8ZB8 - chains C and E of the 6 polymer chains in the assembly; structure by X-ray diffraction, 2.94 A resolution.

[Chain C]
Protein: Detyrosinated tubulin alpha-1B chain
Organism: Sus scrofa
Reference sequence: Q2XVP4 (TBA1B_PIG); residue numbers follow UniProt; this construct covers 1-450
Amino-acid sequence (450 residues; row label = number of the first residue in the row):
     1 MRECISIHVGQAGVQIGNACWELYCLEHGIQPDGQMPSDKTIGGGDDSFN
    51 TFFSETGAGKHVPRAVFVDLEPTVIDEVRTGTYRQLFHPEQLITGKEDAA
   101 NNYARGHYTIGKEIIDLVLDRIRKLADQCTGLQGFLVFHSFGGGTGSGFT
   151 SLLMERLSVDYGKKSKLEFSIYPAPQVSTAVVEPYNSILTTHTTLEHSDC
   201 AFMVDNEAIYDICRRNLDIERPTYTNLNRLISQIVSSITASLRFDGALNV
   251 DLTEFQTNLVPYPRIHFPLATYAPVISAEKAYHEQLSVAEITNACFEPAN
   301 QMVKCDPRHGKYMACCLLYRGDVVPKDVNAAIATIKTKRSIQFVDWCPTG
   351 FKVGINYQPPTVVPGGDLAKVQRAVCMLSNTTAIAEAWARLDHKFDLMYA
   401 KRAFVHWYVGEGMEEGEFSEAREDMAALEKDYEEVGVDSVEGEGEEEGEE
Disordered / not traced: 441-450
Metal / ion sites: Ca2+: D39, T41, G44, E55
Residues lining bound ligands:
  - A1D8I (N,2-dimethyl-N-(1-methylindol-5-yl)thieno[3,2-d]pyrimidin-4-amine): T179, A180, V181
  - GTP (guanosine-5'-triphosphate): G10, Q11, A12, Q15, I16, D69, E71, D98, A99, A100, N101, S140, G142, G143, G144, T145, G146, I171, P173, V177, S178, T179, E183, N206, Y224, L227, N228, I231

[Chain E]
Protein: Stathmin-4
Organism: Rattus norvegicus
Reference sequence: P63043 (STMN4_RAT); residues 5-145 here correspond to UniProt positions 49-189 (UniProt number = residue number + 44)
Amino-acid sequence (143 residues; numbered 3 to 145; the number before each row is that of its first residue):
     3 MADMEVIELNKCTSGQSFEVILKPPSFDGVPEFNASLPRRRDPSLEEIQK
    53 KLEAAEERRKYQEAELLKHLAEKREHEREVIQKAIEENNNFIKMAKEKLA
   103 QKMESNKENREAHLAAMLERLQEKDKHAEEVRKNKELKEEASR
Disordered / not traced: 3-5, 29-43, 142-145
Sequence notes: initiating methionine (3); expression tag (4)

[How chain C and chain E interact]
Residue-residue contacts (30; chain C residue first):
  H107(C) with K104(E); M105(E)
  Y108(C) with K104(E); M105(E), hydrophobic; N108(E)
  T109(C) with R112(E)
  K112(C) with M105(E)
  E155(C) with L101(E); K104(E), salt bridge
  R156(C) with L101(E)
  S158(C) with F93(E); I94(E)
  V159(C) with I94(E); A97(E), hydrophobic; K98(E)
  G162(C) with I94(E)
  K163(C) with N90(E); F93(E)
  E196(C) with F93(E)
  H197(C) with F93(E)
  V409(C) with H115(E)
  G410(C) with R112(E)
  E411(C) with N108(E), hydrogen bond (backbone-side chain); R112(E), salt bridge
  G412(C) with N108(E), hydrogen bond (backbone-side chain); N111(E), hydrogen bond (backbone-side chain); R112(E)
  M413(C) with N108(E)
  E414(C) with S107(E), hydrogen bond; N111(E), hydrogen bond
Other interface residues (no listed pair), chain C (22 interface residues in all): R105, L152, T193, E417
Other interface residues (no listed pair), chain E (14 interface residues in all): K109

[Summary]
22 residues of chain C face 14 of chain E across their interface, with 5 hydrogen bonds and 2 salt bridges.
Polar contacts include E155(C)-K104(E), E411(C)-R112(E) and E411(C)-N108(E). Bound to chain C: GTP and
compound A1D8I.
Here chain C is Detyrosinated tubulin alpha-1B chain (Sus scrofa) and chain E is Stathmin-4 (Rattus
norvegicus). Entry 8ZB8 (Crystal structure of T2R-TTL-DPP21 complex) was determined by X-ray diffraction.
